PDB entry 8SAN | electron microscopy, 4.60 A resolution (low resolution: residue-level contacts below are approximate; hydrogen-bond / salt-bridge calls are withheld) | chains A and B of the 12 polymer chains in the assembly

Chain A:
Molecule: CH848.0836.10 gp120
Organism: HIV-1 06TG.HT008
Reference sequence: A0A1W6IM54 (A0A1W6IM54_9HIV1); the construct lacks a stretch of the UniProt sequence and is renumbered around it, so the offset changes along the chain: 33-139 = UniProt 29-135; 150-188 = UniProt 136-174; 189-309 = UniProt 178-298; 312-321 = UniProt 299-308; 4 more segments
Amino-acid sequence (464 residues; each row starts with the number of its first residue; note: 22 numbers in that range are skipped by the numbering (no residue carries them; nothing is unmodelled there); a row labelled like 188B-188D holds insertion residues (188B, then the next letters in order)):
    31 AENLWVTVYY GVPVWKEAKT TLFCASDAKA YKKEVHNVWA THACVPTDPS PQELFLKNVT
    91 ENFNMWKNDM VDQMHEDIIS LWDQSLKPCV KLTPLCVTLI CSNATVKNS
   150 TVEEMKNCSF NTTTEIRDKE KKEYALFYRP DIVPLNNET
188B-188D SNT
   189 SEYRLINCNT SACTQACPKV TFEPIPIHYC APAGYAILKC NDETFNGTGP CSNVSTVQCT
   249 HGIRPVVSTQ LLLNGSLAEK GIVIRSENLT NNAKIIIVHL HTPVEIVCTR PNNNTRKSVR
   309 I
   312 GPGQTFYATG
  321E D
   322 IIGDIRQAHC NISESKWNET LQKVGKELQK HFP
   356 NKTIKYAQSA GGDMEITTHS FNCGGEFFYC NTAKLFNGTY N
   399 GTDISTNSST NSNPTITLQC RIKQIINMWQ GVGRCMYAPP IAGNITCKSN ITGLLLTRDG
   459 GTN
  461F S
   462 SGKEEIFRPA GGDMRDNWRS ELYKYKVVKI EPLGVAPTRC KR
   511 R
Unresolved in the structure: 399-411
Differences from the reference sequence: expression tag (31-32); conflict Cys201 (Val190 in A0A1W6IM54), Cys433 (Ala418 in A0A1W6IM54), Lys490 (Glu476 in A0A1W6IM54), Glu492 (Gln478 in A0A1W6IM54), Val496 (Ile482 in A0A1W6IM54), Arg500 (Gly486 in A0A1W6IM54), Cys501 (Ala487 in A0A1W6IM54)
Disulfides: Cys54-Cys74, Cys119-Cys205, Cys126-Cys196, Cys131-Cys157, Cys218-Cys247, Cys228-Cys239, Cys296-Cys331, Cys378-Cys445, Cys385-Cys418
Covalently attached groups: N-acetylglucosamine (NAG) linked to Asn197, Asn262; glycan linked to Asn276
What the authors report for this chain:
  - contacts within the chain: Asn300-Ile326 (backbone contact)

Chain B:
Molecule: CH848.0836.10 gp41
Organism: HIV-1 06TG.HT008
Amino-acid sequence (153 residues; each row starts with the number of its first residue):
   512 AVGIGAVFLG FLGAAGSTMG AASMTLTVQA RNLLSGIVQQ QSNLLRAPEA QQHLLKLTVW
   572 GIKQLQARVL AVERYLRDQQ LLGIWGCSGK LICCTNVPWN SSWSNRNLSE IWDNMTWLQW
   632 DKEISNYTQI IYGLLEESQN QQEKNEQDLL ALD
Unresolved in the structure: 512-519
Disulfides: Cys598-Cys604

Chain A / chain B interface:
Residue-residue contacts - 86 pairs, chain A then chain B:
  Asn33(A) - Thr606(B)
  Asn33(A) - Val608(B)
  Asn33(A) - Pro609(B)
  Leu34(A) - Pro609(B)
  Leu34(A) - Trp610(B)
  Trp35(A) - Leu619(B)
  Val36(A) - Thr606(B)
  Val36(A) - Val608(B)
  Val36(A) - Pro609(B)
  Val36(A) - Trp610(B)
  Val36(A) - Leu646(B)
  Thr37(A) - Cys604(B)
  Thr37(A) - Cys605(B)
  Val38(A) - Cys604(B)
  Tyr39(A) - Leu602(B)
  Tyr39(A) - Ile603(B)
  Tyr39(A) - Trp623(B)
  Tyr39(A) - Trp628(B)
  Tyr40(A) - Leu537(B)
  Tyr40(A) - Leu593(B)
  Tyr40(A) - Leu602(B)
  Gly41(A) - Phe522(B)
  Val42(A) - Phe522(B)
  Val42(A) - Leu537(B)
  Val42(A) - Trp628(B)
  Pro43(A) - Phe522(B)
  Pro43(A) - Ala526(B)
  Pro43(A) - Trp628(B)
  Val44(A) - Asp632(B)
  Trp45(A) - Leu629(B)
  Thr51(A) - Lys574(B)
  Phe53(A) - Val549(B)
  Phe53(A) - Gln550(B)
  Phe53(A) - Gln575(B)
  Cys54(A) - Trp571(B)
  Trp69(A) - Trp571(B)
  Thr71(A) - Trp571(B)
  His72(A) - Ala561(B)
  His72(A) - His564(B)
  Ala73(A) - Pro559(B)
  Cys74(A) - Trp571(B)
  Cys74(A) - Gln575(B)
  Val75(A) - Val549(B)
  Pro76(A) - Leu556(B)
  Pro76(A) - Pro559(B)
  Thr77(A) - Leu556(B)
  Asp78(A) - Leu556(B)
  Pro79(A) - Leu555(B)
  Ser80(A) - Leu555(B)
  Gln82(A) - Leu520(B)
  Leu84(A) - Leu520(B)
  Leu84(A) - Gly524(B)
  Leu86(A) - Leu523(B)
  Asp107(A) - Lys574(B)
  Ser110(A) - Val570(B)
  Leu111(A) - Val570(B)
  Cys218(A) - Val549(B)
  Cys218(A) - Gln550(B)
  Ala219(A) - Gln550(B)
  Pro220(A) - Gln550(B)
  Pro220(A) - Ala578(B)
  Ala221(A) - Leu544(B)
  Ala221(A) - Leu545(B)
  Ala221(A) - Ala582(B)
  Tyr223(A) - Leu581(B)
  Tyr223(A) - Arg585(B)
  Ala224(A) - Leu523(B)
  Thr244(A) - Leu523(B)
  Gln246(A) - Leu523(B)
  Gln246(A) - Ile548(B)
  Lys490(A) - Arg585(B)
  Ile491(A) - Leu544(B)
  Leu494(A) - Tyr643(B)
  Val496(A) - Trp628(B)
  Val496(A) - Trp631(B)
  Ala497(A) - Trp628(B)
  Ala497(A) - Trp631(B)
  Pro498(A) - Trp623(B)
  Pro498(A) - Trp631(B)
  Thr499(A) - Trp623(B)
  Cys501(A) - Cys605(B)  disulfide
  Lys502(A) - Cys605(B)
  Arg503(A) - Trp596(B)
  Arg503(A) - Cys605(B)
  Arg503(A) - Thr606(B)
  Arg503(A) - Asn607(B)
Interface residues without a listed pair, chain A (58 interface residues in all): Lys46, Thr50, Val65, Lys87, Gly222, Pro493, Gly495
Interface residues without a listed pair, chain B (57 interface residues in all): Ala525, Gly527, Ala533, Asn543, Gly547, Leu565, Tyr586, Asp589, Gly597, Cys598, Ile635, Ser636, Gln650, Gln653
Inter-chain disulfides: Cys501(A)-Cys605(B)

Summary:
58 residues of chain A and 57 residues of chain B are in contact, with 1 disulfide bond. N-acetylglucosamine
is covalently linked to Asn197(A) and Asn262(A). From the paper: contacts within the chain involving Asn300(A)
and Ile326(A).
Chain A is CH848.0836.10 gp120 and chain B is CH848.0836.10 gp41, both from HIV-1 06TG.HT008; the structure,
CryoEM structure of VRC01-CH848.0836.10, was determined by electron microscopy, deposited together with 8SAL,
8SAQ, 8SAR, 8SAS, 8SAT, 8SAU and 9 further entries.
